PDB entry 7XK5 | electron microscopy, 3.10 A resolution | chains C and E of the 6 polymer chains in the assembly

Chain C:
Name: Na(+)-translocating NADH-quinone reductase subunit C
From: Vibrio cholerae O395
Notes: EC 7.2.1.1
Reference sequence: A5F5Y7 (NQRC_VIBC3); numbering as in UniProt (aligned over 1-257)
Chain sequence (257 residues; row label = number of the first residue in the row):
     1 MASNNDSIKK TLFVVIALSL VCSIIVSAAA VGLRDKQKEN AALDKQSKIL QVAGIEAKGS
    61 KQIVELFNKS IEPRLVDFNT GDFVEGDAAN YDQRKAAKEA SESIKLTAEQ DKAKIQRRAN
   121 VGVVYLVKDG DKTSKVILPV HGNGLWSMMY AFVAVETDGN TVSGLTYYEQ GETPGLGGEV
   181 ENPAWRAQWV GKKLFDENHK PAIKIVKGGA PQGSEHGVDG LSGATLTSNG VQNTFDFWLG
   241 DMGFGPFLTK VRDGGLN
Disordered / not traced: 1-5, 257
UniProt features mapped onto this chain:
  - modified residue: Thr225 (FMN phosphoryl threonine)
  - mutagenesis: His216 (H216L: Decrease in FMN binding), Thr225 (T225L: Loss of FMN binding)
Glycans and other covalent adducts: flavin mononucleotide (FMN) linked to Thr225
Small-molecule neighbours: FMN (flavin mononucleotide): Leu145, Trp146, Glu172, Thr173, Leu176, Gly177, Lys207, Gly223, Ala224, Leu226, Thr227

Chain E:
Name: Na(+)-translocating NADH-quinone reductase subunit E
From: Vibrio cholerae O395
Notes: EC 7.2.1.1
Reference sequence: A5F5Y5 (NQRE_VIBC3); numbering as in UniProt (aligned over 1-198)
Chain sequence (198 residues; row label = number of the first residue in the row):
     1 MEHYISLLVK SIFIENMALS FFLGMCTFLA VSKKVKTSFG LGIAVIVVLT ISVPVNNLVY
    61 NLVLKPDALV EGVDLSFLNF ITFIGVIAAL VQILEMILDR FFPPLYNALG IFLPLITVNC
   121 AIFGGVSFMV QRDYSFAESV VYGFGSGVGW MLAIVALAGI REKMKYSDVP PGLRGLGITF
   181 ITAGLMALGF MSFSGVQL
Small-molecule neighbours: 2Fe-2S cluster (FES): Gly24, Met25, Cys26, Asn119, Cys120

Chain C / chain E interface:
Pairs across the interface - 8 pairs, chain C then chain E:
  Val26(C) with Phe77(E), hydrophobic
  Ser27(C) with Phe77(E)
  Ala30(C) with Phe77(E), hydrophobic
  Arg34(C) with Asp74(E), salt bridge; Phe77(E)
  Leu145(C) with Gln197(E)
  Trp146(C) with Ser194(E); Gly195(E)
Also at the interface, not in a pair above, chain C (7 interface residues in all): Val31

Summary:
Chain C and chain E form an interface of 7 and 5 residues respectively; the contacts include 1 salt bridge.
The salt-bridged pair is Arg34(C)-Asp74(E). Ligands of chain E: 2Fe-2S cluster. Covalently linked flavin
mononucleotide: at Thr225(C). UniProt lists 2 mutagenesis sites on chain C.
Here chain C is Na(+)-translocating NADH-quinone reductase subunit C and chain E is Na(+)-translocating
NADH-quinone reductase subunit E, both from Vibrio cholerae O395. Entry 7XK5 (Cryo-EM structure of Na+-pumping
NADH-ubiquinone oxidoreductase from Vibrio cholerae, state 3) was determined by electron microscopy (same
publication as 7XK3, 7XK4, 7XK6 and 7XK7).
